8XXT - chains A and G of the 9 polymer chains in the assembly; structure by electron microscopy, 2.85 A resolution.

[Chain A]
Protein: DNA-directed RNA polymerase subunit
From: African swine fever virus
Notes: EC 2.7.7.6
Reference sequence: A0A3S7XUW7 (A0A3S7XUW7_ASF); residues 1-1441 here = UniProt positions 1-1441
Amino-acid sequence (1441 residues; each row starts with the number of its first residue):
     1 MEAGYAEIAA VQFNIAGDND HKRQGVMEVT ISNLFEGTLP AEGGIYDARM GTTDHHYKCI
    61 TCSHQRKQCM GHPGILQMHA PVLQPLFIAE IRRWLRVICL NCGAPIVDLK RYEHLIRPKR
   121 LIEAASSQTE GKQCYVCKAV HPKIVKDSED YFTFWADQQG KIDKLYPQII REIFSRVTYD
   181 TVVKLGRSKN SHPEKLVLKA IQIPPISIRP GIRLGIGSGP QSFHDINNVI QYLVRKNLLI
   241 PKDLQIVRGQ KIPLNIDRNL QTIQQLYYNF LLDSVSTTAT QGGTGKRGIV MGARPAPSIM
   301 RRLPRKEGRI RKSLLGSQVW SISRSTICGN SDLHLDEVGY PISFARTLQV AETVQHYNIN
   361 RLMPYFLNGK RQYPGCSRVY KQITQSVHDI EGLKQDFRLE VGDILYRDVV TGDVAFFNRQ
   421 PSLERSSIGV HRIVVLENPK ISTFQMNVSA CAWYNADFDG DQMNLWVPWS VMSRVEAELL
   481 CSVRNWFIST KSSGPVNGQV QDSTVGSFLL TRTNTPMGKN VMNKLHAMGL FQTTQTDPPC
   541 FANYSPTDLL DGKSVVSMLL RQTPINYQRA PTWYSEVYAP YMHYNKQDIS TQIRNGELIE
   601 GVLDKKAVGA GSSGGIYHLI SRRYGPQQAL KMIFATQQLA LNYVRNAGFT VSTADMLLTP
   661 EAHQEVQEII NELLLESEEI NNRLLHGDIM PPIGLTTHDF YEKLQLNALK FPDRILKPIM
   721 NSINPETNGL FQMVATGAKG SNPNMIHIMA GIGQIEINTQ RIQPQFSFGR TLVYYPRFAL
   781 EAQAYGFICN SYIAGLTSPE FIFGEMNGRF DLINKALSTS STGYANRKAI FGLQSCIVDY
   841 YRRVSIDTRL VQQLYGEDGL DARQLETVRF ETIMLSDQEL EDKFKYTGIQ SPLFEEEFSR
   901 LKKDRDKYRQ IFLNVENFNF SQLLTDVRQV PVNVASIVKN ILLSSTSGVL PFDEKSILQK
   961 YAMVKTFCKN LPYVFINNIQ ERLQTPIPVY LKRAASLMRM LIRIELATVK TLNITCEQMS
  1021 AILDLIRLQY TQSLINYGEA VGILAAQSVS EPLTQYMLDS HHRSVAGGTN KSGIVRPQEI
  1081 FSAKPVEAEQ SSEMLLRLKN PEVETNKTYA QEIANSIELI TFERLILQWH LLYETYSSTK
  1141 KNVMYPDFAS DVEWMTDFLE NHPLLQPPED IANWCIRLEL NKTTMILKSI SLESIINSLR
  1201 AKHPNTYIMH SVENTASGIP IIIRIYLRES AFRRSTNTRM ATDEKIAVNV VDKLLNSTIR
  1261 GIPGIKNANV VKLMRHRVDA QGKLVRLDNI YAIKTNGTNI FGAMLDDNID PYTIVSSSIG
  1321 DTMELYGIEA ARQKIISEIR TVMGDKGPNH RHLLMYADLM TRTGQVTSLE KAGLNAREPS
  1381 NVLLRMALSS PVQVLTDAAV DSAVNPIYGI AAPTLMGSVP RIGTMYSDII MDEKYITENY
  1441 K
Disordered / not traced: 213-224, 286-294, 1235-1239
Bound ions: Zn2+ site 1: Cys-59, Cys-62, Cys-69, His-72; Zn2+ site 2: Cys-99, Cys-102, Cys-134, Cys-137; Mg2+: Asp-457, Asp-459, Asp-461

[Chain G]
Protein: C122R
From: African swine fever virus
Reference sequence: A0A0A1DYD1 (A0A0A1DYD1_ASF); numbering as in UniProt (aligned over 1-105)
Amino-acid sequence (105 residues; each row starts with the number of its first residue):
     1 MKICKACSSC MVRTYVDGNI IFRCSCGESV QGDSQNLLVS SKVYHTGEME DKYKIFIKNA
    61 PFDPTNCQIK KDCPNCHLDY LTQICIGSQK IIILVCRCGY MSNRG
Bound ions: Zn2+ site 1: Cys-4, Cys-24, Cys-26; Zn2+ site 2: Cys-73, Cys-76, Cys-96, Cys-98

[Interface between chain A and chain G]
Residue-residue contacts (62; chain A residue first):
  Leu-684(A) with Lys-90(G); Ile-92(G)
  Leu-685(A) with Gln-83(G)
  Thr-696(A) with Ser-88(G)
  Thr-697(A) with Ser-88(G), hydrogen bond (backbone-backbone); Gln-89(G); Lys-90(G)
  His-698(A) with Ser-88(G), hydrogen bond (backbone-backbone); Lys-90(G)
  Tyr-701(A) with Lys-90(G)
  Phe-768(A) with Tyr-53(G), hydrophobic; Phe-56(G), hydrophobic
  Arg-770(A) with Thr-65(G)
  Pro-776(A) with Thr-65(G); Cys-67(G), hydrophobic
  Arg-777(A) with Phe-56(G); Asp-63(G), salt bridge; Thr-65(G), hydrogen bond; Asn-66(G); Cys-67(G), hydrogen bond (backbone-backbone)
  Phe-778(A) with Phe-56(G), hydrophobic; Asn-66(G); Cys-67(G); Gln-83(G); Cys-85(G); Ile-86(G), hydrophobic
  Leu-780(A) with Gln-83(G)
  Glu-1123(A) with Tyr-44(G)
  Ile-1126(A) with Tyr-44(G)
  Leu-1127(A) with Val-43(G); Tyr-44(G), hydrogen bond (backbone-backbone)
  Gln-1128(A) with Lys-42(G); Val-43(G)
  Trp-1129(A) with Ser-40(G); Ser-41(G); Lys-42(G), hydrogen bond (backbone-backbone); Tyr-44(G), hydrogen bond
  His-1130(A) with Leu-38(G); Ser-40(G); Ser-41(G)
  Leu-1131(A) with Leu-37(G); Leu-38(G); Val-39(G), hydrogen bond (backbone-backbone); Ser-40(G), hydrogen bond (backbone-backbone)
  Leu-1132(A) with Leu-37(G); Leu-38(G), hydrophobic
  Tyr-1133(A) with Tyr-15(G), hydrophobic; Asp-17(G), hydrogen bond (side chain-backbone); Gly-18(G); Asn-19(G); Leu-37(G), hydrogen bond (backbone-backbone)
  Glu-1134(A) with Leu-37(G)
  Tyr-1145(A) with Ser-34(G); Leu-37(G), hydrophobic; Leu-38(G)
  Pro-1146(A) with Ser-34(G); Gln-35(G)
  Asn-1173(A) with Gly-18(G)
  Trp-1174(A) with Tyr-15(G), hydrophobic; Val-39(G), hydrophobic
  Glu-1244(A) with Tyr-15(G), hydrogen bond
  Leu-1255(A) with Tyr-44(G)
Also at the interface, not in a pair above, chain A (30 interface residues in all): Ala-779, Met-1144
Also at the interface, not in a pair above, chain G (30 interface residues in all): Val-16, Ile-20, Ile-84

[Summary]
Chain A and chain G each contribute 30 residues to their interface; the contacts include 12 hydrogen bonds and
1 salt bridge. Among the polar pairs are Arg-777(A)/Asp-63(G), Arg-777(A)/Thr-65(G) and Trp-1129(A)/Tyr-44(G).
Cys-59(A), Cys-62(A), Cys-69(A) and His-72(A) form the Zn2+ site 1.
Here chain A is DNA-directed RNA polymerase subunit and chain G is C122R, both from African swine fever virus.
Entry 8XXT (ASFV RNAP M1249L C-tail occupied complex2 (MCOC2)) was determined by electron microscopy (same
publication as 8Y0E, 8XX4, 8XX5, 8XXP and 8XY6).
